Entry 6UM5 (electron microscopy, 4.20 A resolution (low resolution: residue-level contacts below are approximate; hydrogen-bond / salt-bridge calls are withheld)); this record covers chains C and D of the 12 polymer chains in the assembly.

# Chain C
Name: DH270 UCA3 Fab Heavy Chain
Source organism: Homo sapiens
Notes: antibody fragment or engineered binder
Amino-acid sequence (238 residues; row label = number of the first residue in the row):
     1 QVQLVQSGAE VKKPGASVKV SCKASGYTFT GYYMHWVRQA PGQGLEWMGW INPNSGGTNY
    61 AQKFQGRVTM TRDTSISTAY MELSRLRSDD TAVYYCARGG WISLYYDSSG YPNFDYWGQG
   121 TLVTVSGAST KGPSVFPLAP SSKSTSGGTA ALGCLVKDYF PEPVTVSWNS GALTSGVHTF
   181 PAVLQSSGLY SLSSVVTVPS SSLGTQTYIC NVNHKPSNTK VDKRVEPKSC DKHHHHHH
Not modelled in the structure: 127-238
Cystine bridges: Cys-22/Cys-96

# Chain D
Name: DH270 UCA3 Fab Light Chain
Source organism: Homo sapiens
Notes: antibody fragment or engineered binder
Amino-acid sequence (216 residues; each row starts with the number of its first residue):
     1 QSALTQPASV SGSPGQSITI SCTGTSSDVG SYNLVSWYQQ HPGKAPKLMI YEVSKRPSGV
    61 SNRFSGSKSG NTASLTISGL QAEDEADYYC CSYAGSSTVI FGGGTKLTVL GQPKGAPSVT
   121 LFPPSSEELQ ANKATLVCLI SDFYPGAVTV AWKADSSPVK AGVETTTPSK QSNNKYAASS
   181 YLSLTPEQWK SHRSYSCQVT HEGSTVEKTV APTECS
Not modelled in the structure: 111-216
Cystine bridges: Cys-22/Cys-90

# Chain C / chain D interface
Pairs across the interface (26):
  Gln-39(C) with Gln-40(D); Tyr-89(D)
  Gln-43(C) with Tyr-89(D)
  Gly-44(C) with Tyr-89(D)
  Leu-45(C) with Tyr-89(D); Phe-101(D)
  Trp-47(C) with Ser-97(D); Thr-98(D); Val-99(D); Phe-101(D)
  Asn-59(C) with Ser-97(D)
  Asp-107(C) with Ser-97(D)
  Gly-110(C) with Leu-34(D); Tyr-93(D)
  Tyr-111(C) with Leu-34(D)
  Pro-112(C) with Ser-36(D); Tyr-38(D)
  Asn-113(C) with Tyr-38(D); Leu-48(D)
  Phe-114(C) with Tyr-38(D); Leu-48(D); Phe-101(D)
  Asp-115(C) with Leu-48(D); Tyr-51(D)
  Trp-117(C) with Pro-46(D)
  Gly-118(C) with Ala-45(D)
Interface residues without a listed pair, chain C (18 interface residues in all): Trp-50, Tyr-95, Ser-109
Interface residues without a listed pair, chain D (15 interface residues in all): Gly-103

# Overview
18 residues of chain C face 15 of chain D across their interface.
Here chain C is DH270 UCA3 Fab Heavy Chain and chain D is DH270 UCA3 Fab Light Chain, both from Homo sapiens.
Entry 6UM5 (Cryo-EM structure of HIV-1 neutralizing antibody DH270 UCA3 in complex with CH848 10.17DT Env) was
determined by electron microscopy (same publication as 6UM6 and 6UM7).
